3M7N - chains C and F of the 12 polymer chains in the assembly; structure by X-ray diffraction, 2.40 A resolution.

# Chain C
Molecule: Putative uncharacterized protein AF_0206
Organism: Archaeoglobus fulgidus
UniProt: O30033 (O30033_ARCFU); residues 1-179 here = UniProt positions 1-179
Chain sequence (179 residues; numbered 1 to 179; the number before each row is that of its first residue):
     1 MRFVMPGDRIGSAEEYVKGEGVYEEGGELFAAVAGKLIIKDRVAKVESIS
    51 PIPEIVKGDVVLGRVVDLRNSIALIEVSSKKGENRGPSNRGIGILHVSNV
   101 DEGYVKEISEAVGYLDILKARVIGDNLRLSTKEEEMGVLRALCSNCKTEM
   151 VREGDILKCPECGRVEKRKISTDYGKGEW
Ion coordination: Zn2+: Cys143, Cys146, Cys159
UniProt features mapped onto this chain:
  - binding site (Zn(2+)): Cys143, Cys146, Cys159, Cys162

# Chain F
Molecule: Probable exosome complex exonuclease 1
Organism: Archaeoglobus fulgidus
Notes: EC 3.1.13.-
UniProt: O29757 (ECX1_ARCFU); residues 1-258 here = UniProt positions 1-258
Chain sequence (258 residues; each row starts with the number of its first residue):
     1 MSEFNEKPEKLIVDGLRLDGRKFDELRPIKIEASVLKRADGSCYLEMGKN
    51 KVIAAVFGPREVHPEHLQDPSKAIIRYRYNMAPFSVEERKRPGPDRRSIE
   101 ISKVSKEAFEAVIMKELFPRSAIDIFVEVLQADAGSRTACLNAASVALVD
   151 AGVPMKGMITSVAVGKADGQLVLDPMKEEDNFGEADMPFAFLIRNGKIES
   201 IALLQMDGRMTRDEVKQAIELAKKGALQIYEMQREAILRRYIEVGEEMDE
   251 ITEGGEDA
Not modelled in the structure: 1-7, 254-258
Sequence notes: engineered mutation Glu65 (Arg in O29757)
UniProt features mapped onto this chain:
  - mutagenesis: Asp180 (D180A: Abolishes exoribonuclease activity)
Reported in the primary citation:
  - mutagenesis - R65E: decreased catalytic activity
  - mutagenesis - D180A: abolished catalytic activity (citing earlier work)

# How chain C and chain F interact
Pairs across the interface (47; chain C residue first):
  Met1(C) with Arg234(F)
  Phe3(C) with Ile237(F), hydrophobic; Leu238(F), hydrophobic; Tyr241(F), hydrophobic
  Met5(C) with Met158(F), hydrophobic; Tyr230(F); Arg234(F); Ile237(F), hydrophobic
  Pro6(C) with Val149(F), hydrophobic; Met155(F); Gly157(F); Met158(F)
  Gly7(C) with Lys156(F); Gly157(F); Arg194(F); Asn195(F), hydrogen bond (backbone-backbone)
  Arg9(C) with Asn195(F)
  Tyr23(C) with Met114(F), hydrophobic; Met155(F); Lys156(F), hydrogen bond (side chain-backbone); Arg194(F), hydrogen bond
  Glu25(C) with Arg194(F), salt bridge
  Phe30(C) with Arg194(F)
  Ala31(C) with Met155(F)
  Ala32(C) with Pro154(F); Met155(F), hydrogen bond (backbone-backbone)
  Val33(C) with Gly152(F)
  Ala34(C) with Val149(F), hydrophobic; Ile237(F), hydrophobic
  Gly35(C) with Tyr241(F)
  Lys36(C) with Tyr241(F)
  Ser48(C) with Gly152(F)
  Ile49(C) with Val149(F); Ile237(F), hydrophobic; Tyr241(F), hydrophobic
  Ser50(C) with Asp150(F), hydrogen bond (side chain-backbone); Ala151(F); Gly152(F)
  Ile52(C) with Pro59(F); Phe118(F), hydrophobic; Gly152(F); Pro154(F)
  Arg85(C) with Asp40(F), salt bridge; Gly58(F), hydrogen bond (side chain-backbone); Ala151(F), hydrogen bond (side chain-backbone)
  Ser88(C) with Phe118(F)
  Arg90(C) with Glu61(F), salt bridge
Other interface residues (no listed pair), chain C (23 interface residues in all): Asp8
Other interface residues (no listed pair), chain F (25 interface residues in all): Val153, Ile193, Arg240

# Overview
The interface between chain C and chain F involves 23 residues on one side and 25 on the other, with 7
hydrogen bonds and 3 salt bridges. Polar contacts include Glu25(C)-Arg194(F), Arg85(C)-Asp40(F) and
Arg90(C)-Glu61(F). The paper reports that R65E of chain F reduces catalytic activity; D180A of chain F
abolishes catalytic activity.
Here chain C is Putative uncharacterized protein AF_0206 and chain F is Probable exosome complex exonuclease
1, both from Archaeoglobus fulgidus. Entry 3M7N (archaeoglobus fulgidus exosome with RNA bound to the active
site) was determined by X-ray diffraction together with 3M85 from the same study.
